PDB entry 4GET | X-ray diffraction, 2.24 A resolution | chain A

Chain A:
Molecule: Biogenic amine-binding protein
Source organism: Rhodnius prolixus
Reference sequence: Q86PT9 (Q86PT9_RHOPR); residues 1-196 here correspond to UniProt positions 22-217 (UniProt number = residue number + 21)
Amino-acid sequence (197 residues; numbered 0 to 196; the number before each row is that of its first residue; numbering starts at 0):
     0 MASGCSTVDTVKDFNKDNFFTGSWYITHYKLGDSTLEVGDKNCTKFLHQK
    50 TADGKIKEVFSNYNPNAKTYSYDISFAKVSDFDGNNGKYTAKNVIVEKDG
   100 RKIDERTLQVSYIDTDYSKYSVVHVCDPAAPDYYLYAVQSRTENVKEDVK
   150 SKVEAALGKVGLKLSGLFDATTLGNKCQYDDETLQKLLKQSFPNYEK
Not modelled in the structure: 0-1
Cystine bridges: Cys4-Cys125, Cys42-Cys176
Differences from the reference sequence: initiating methionine (0)
From the paper describing this entry:
  - conformationally variable residues (order/disorder transition): Tyr132

Summary:
The paper reports conformational variability at Tyr132.
Chain A is Biogenic amine-binding protein (Rhodnius prolixus); the structure, Crystal structure of biogenic
amine binding protein from Rhodnius prolixus, was determined by X-ray diffraction, deposited together with
4GE1 and 4HFO.
